PDB entry 1FA9 | X-ray diffraction, 2.40 A resolution | chain A

[Chain A]
Molecule: Glycogen phosphorylase, liver form
From: Homo sapiens
Notes: EC 2.4.1.1
UniProt: P06737 (PHS1_HUMAN); residues 1-846 here correspond to UniProt positions 2-847 (UniProt number = residue number + 1)
Sequence (846 residues; row label = number of the first residue in the row):
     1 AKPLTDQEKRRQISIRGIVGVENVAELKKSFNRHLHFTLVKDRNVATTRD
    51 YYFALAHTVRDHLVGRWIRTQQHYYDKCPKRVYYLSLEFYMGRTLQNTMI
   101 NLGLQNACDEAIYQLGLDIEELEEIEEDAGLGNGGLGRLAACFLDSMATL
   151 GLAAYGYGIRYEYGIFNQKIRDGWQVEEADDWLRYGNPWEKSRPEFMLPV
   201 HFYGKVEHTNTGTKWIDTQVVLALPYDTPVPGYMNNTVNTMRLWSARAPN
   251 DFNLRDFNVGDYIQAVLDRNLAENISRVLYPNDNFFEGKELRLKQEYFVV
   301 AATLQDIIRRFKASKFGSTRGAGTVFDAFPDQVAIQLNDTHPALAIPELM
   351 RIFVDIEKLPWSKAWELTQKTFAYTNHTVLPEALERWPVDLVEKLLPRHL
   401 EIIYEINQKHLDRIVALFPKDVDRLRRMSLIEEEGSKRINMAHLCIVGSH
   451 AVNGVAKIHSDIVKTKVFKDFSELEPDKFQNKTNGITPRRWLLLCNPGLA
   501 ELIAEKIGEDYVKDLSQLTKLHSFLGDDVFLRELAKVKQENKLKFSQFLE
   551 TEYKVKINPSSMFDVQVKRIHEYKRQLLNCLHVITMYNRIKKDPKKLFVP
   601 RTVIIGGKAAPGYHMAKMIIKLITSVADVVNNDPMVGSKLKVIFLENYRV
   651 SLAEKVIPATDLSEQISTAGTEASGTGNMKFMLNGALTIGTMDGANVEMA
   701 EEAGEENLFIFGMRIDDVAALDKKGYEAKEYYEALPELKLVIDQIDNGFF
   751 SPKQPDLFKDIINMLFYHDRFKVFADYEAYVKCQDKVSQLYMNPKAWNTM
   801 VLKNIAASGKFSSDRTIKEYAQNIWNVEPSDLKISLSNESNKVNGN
Disordered / not traced: 1-4, 839-846
Glycans and other covalent adducts: pyridoxal phosphate (PLP) linked to Lys-680
Modified positions: Ser-14 (phosphoserine; SEP)
Sequence notes: modified residue (14)
Residues lining bound ligands:
  - adenosine monophosphate (AMP): Asp-42, Asn-44, Val-45, Trp-67, Ile-68, Gln-71, Gln-72, Tyr-75, Arg-242, Arg-309, Arg-310
  - alpha-D-glucopyranose (GLC): Gly-135, Leu-136, His-377, Val-455, Asn-484, Ser-674, Gly-675, Thr-676, Gly-677
  - pyridoxal phosphate (PLP): Tyr-90, Gly-134, Gly-135, Arg-138, Trp-491, Lys-568, Lys-574, Tyr-648, Arg-649, Val-650, Ala-653, Thr-676, Gly-677
Swiss-Prot annotation at these positions:
  - binding site (AMP): Asp-42 to Asn-44, Tyr-75, Arg-309
  - site: Cys-108 (Involved in the association of subunits), Cys-142 (Involved in the association of subunits), Tyr-155 (May be involved in allosteric control)
  - modified residue: Ala-1 (N-acetylalanine), Ser-14 (Phosphoserine), Lys-363 (N6-succinyllysine), Lys-469 (N6-acetyllysine), Ser-523 (Phosphoserine), Ser-560 (Phosphoserine), Ser-638 (Phosphoserine), Lys-680 (N6-(pyridoxal phosphate)lysine), Lys-795 (N6-acetyllysine)

[In short]
Bound to chain A: alpha-D-glucopyranose and adenosine monophosphate. Covalently linked pyridoxal phosphate: at
Lys-680. UniProt lists 5 AMP-binding residues.
Chain A is Glycogen phosphorylase, liver form (Homo sapiens); the structure, Human liver glycogen
phosphorylase A complexed with amp, was determined by X-ray diffraction together with 1FC0 from the same
study.
